Entry 4LLG (X-ray diffraction, 3.79 A resolution); this record covers chains F and M of the 7 polymer chains in the assembly.

[Chain F]
Molecule: RNA polymerase sigma factor RpoD
Organism: Escherichia coli
UniProtKB: P00579 (RPOD_ECOLI); numbering as in UniProt (aligned over 1-613)
Chain sequence (613 residues; row label = number of the first residue in the row):
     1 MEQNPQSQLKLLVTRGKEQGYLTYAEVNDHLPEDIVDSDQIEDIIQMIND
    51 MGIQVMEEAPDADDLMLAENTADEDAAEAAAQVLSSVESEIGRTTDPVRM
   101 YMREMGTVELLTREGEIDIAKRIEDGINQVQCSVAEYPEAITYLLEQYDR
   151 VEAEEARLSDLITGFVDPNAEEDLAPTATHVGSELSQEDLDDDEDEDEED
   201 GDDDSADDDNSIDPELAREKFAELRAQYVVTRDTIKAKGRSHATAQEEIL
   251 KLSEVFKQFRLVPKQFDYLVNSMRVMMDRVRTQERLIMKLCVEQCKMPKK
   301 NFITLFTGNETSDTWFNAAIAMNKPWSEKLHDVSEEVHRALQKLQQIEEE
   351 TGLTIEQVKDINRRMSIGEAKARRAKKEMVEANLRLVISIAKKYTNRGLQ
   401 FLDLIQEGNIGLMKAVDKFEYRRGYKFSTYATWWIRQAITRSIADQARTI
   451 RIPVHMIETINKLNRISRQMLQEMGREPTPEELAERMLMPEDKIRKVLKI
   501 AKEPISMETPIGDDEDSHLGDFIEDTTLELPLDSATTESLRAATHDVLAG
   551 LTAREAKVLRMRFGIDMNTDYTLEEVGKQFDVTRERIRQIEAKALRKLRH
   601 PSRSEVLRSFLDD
Disordered / not traced: 1-5, 57-91, 168-212, 237-242, 613
Curated features (UniProtKB/Swiss-Prot):
  - DNA-binding region: Leu573 to Ala592 (H-T-H motif)
  - region: Arg584 to Arg599 (Interaction with anti-sigma factors)
  - motif: Asp403 to Gln406 (Interaction with polymerase core subunit RpoC)
  - site: Arg562 (Interaction with anti-sigma factors)

[Chain M]
Molecule: Bacterial RNA polymerase inhibitor
Organism: Enterobacteria phage T7
UniProtKB: P03704 (VRPI_BPT7); numbering as in UniProt (aligned over 1-64)
Chain sequence (64 residues; numbered 1 to 64; the number before each row is that of its first residue):
     1 MSNVNTGSLSVDNKKFWATVESSEHSFEVPIYAETLDEALELAEWQYVPA
    51 GFEVTRVRPCVAPK
Disordered / not traced: 1-14

[Chain F / chain M interface]
Residue-residue contacts (20; chain F residue first):
  Gln6(F) with Trp45(M)
  Ser7(F) with Trp45(M)
  Gln8(F) with Gln46(M), hydrogen bond (backbone-side chain)
  Leu9(F) with Gln46(M); Tyr47(M); Ala50(M), hydrophobic; Phe52(M), hydrophobic
  Val13(F) with Ala50(M), hydrophobic
  Asp34(F) with Pro30(M); Ile31(M); Tyr32(M), hydrogen bond (side chain-backbone)
  Ile35(F) with Val29(M), hydrophobic; Tyr47(M)
  Met47(F) with Ser23(M); Phe27(M), hydrophobic; Tyr47(M), hydrophobic; Phe52(M), hydrophobic
  Asp50(F) with Ser23(M)
  Met51(F) with Ser23(M); Phe52(M), hydrophobic
Also at the interface, not in a pair above, chain F (16 interface residues in all): Lys10, Pro32, Glu33, Gln40, Asp43, Gln46
Also at the interface, not in a pair above, chain M (13 interface residues in all): His25, Pro49
Interface features reported in the paper:
  - interface residues, chain M: Phe27(M)

[In short]
The interface between chain F and chain M involves 16 residues on one side and 13 on the other, with 2
hydrogen bonds. Polar pairs include Gln8(F)-Gln46(M) and Asp34(F)-Tyr32(M). From the paper: the interface
residue Phe27(M).
Chain F is RNA polymerase sigma factor RpoD (Escherichia coli) and chain M is Bacterial RNA polymerase
inhibitor (Enterobacteria phage T7); the structure, Crystal Structure Analysis of the E.coli holoenzyme/Gp2
complex, was determined by X-ray diffraction, deposited together with 4LJZ, 4LK0 and 4LK1.
